7TZF - chains E and R of the 7 polymer chains in the assembly; structure by electron microscopy, 2.40 A resolution.

Chain E:
Molecule: Receptor activity-modifying protein 3
From: Homo sapiens
Reference sequence: O60896 (RAMP3_HUMAN); numbering as in UniProt (aligned over 24-148)
Sequence (149 residues; numbered 0 to 148; the number before each row is that of its first residue; numbering starts at 0):
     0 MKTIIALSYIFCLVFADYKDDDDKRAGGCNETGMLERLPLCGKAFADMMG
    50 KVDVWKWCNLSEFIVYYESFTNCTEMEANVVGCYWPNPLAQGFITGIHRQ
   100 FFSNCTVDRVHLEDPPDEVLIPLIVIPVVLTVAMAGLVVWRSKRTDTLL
Disordered / not traced: 0-29, 144-148
Disulfide bonds: Cys40-Cys72, Cys57-Cys104
Covalently attached groups: N-acetylglucosamine (NAG) linked to Asn71
Differences from the reference sequence: expression tag (0-23)
Curated features (UniProtKB/Swiss-Prot):
  - site (Required for CALCRL interaction): Asp113, Ser141
  - glycosylation (N-linked (GlcNAc...) asparagine): Asn29, Asn58, Asn71, Asn103

Chain R:
Molecule: Calcitonin receptor
From: Homo sapiens
Reference sequence: P30988 (CALCR_HUMAN), isoform P30988-2; residue numbers follow UniProt; this construct covers 25-474
Sequence (501 residues; row label = number of the first residue in the row; numbers below 1 keep their minus sign (Met-7 is residue -7)):
    -7 MKTIIALSYIFCLVFADYKDDDDLEVLFQGPAAFSNQTYPTIEPKPFLYV
    43 VGRKKMMDAQYKCYDRMQQLPAYQGEGPYCNRTWDGWLCWDDTPAGVLSY
    93 QFCPDYFPDFDPSEKVTKYCDEKGVWFKHPENNRTWSNYTMCNAFTPEKL
   143 KNAYVLYYLAIVGHSLSIFTLVISLGIFVFFRSLGCQRVTLHKNMFLTYI
   193 LNSMIIIIHLVEVVPNGELVRRDPVSCKILHFFHQYMMACNYFWMLCEGI
   243 YLHTLIVVAVFTEKQRLRWYYLLGWGFPLVPTTIHAITRAVYFNDNCWLS
   293 VETHLLYIIHGPVMAALVVNFFFLLNIVRVLVTKMRETHEAESHMYLKAV
   343 KATMILVPLLGIQFVVFPWRPSNKMLGKIYDYVMHSLIHFQGFFVATIYC
   393 FCNNEVQTTVKRQWAQFKIQWNQRWGRRPSNRSARAAAAAAEAGDIPIYI
   443 CHQELRNEPANNQGEESAEIIPLNIIEQESSAPAGLEVLFQGPHHHHHHH
   493 H
Disordered / not traced: -7 to 40, 408-493
Disulfide bonds: Cys55-Cys81, Cys72-Cys112, Cys95-Cys134, Cys219-Cys289
Covalently attached groups: N-acetylglucosamine (NAG) linked to Asn73, Asn125, Asn130
Differences from the reference sequence: expression tag (-7 to 24, 475-493); conflict Leu447 (Pro in P30988)
Curated features (UniProtKB/Swiss-Prot):
  - glycosylation (N-linked (GlcNAc...) asparagine): Asn28, Asn73, Asn125, Asn130
  - natural variant: Leu447 (L447P: Probable protective factor against osteoporosis)

How chain E and chain R interact:
Contacting residue pairs - 58 pairs, chain E then chain R:
  Thr70(E) with Gln52(R), hydrogen bond
  Tyr83(E) with Asn124(R), hydrogen bond (side chain-backbone); Arg126(R)
  Trp84(E) with Trp76(R); Gly78(R)
  Pro85(E) with Asp77(R); Arg126(R)
  Gln90(E) with Tyr56(R); Met59(R); Arg74(R); Thr75(R), hydrogen bond; Trp76(R), hydrogen bond (side chain-backbone)
  Ile93(E) with Tyr56(R), hydrophobic
  Thr94(E) with Tyr56(R)
  His97(E) with Tyr53(R); Tyr56(R); Asp57(R), hydrogen bond (side chain-backbone)
  Phe101(E) with Tyr53(R), hydrophobic
  His110(E) with Tyr284(R)
  Leu111(E) with Tyr284(R); Phe285(R); Asn286(R); Asp287(R)
  Glu112(E) with Tyr284(R)
  Asp113(E) with Phe285(R); Thr295(R), hydrogen bond; His296(R), hydrogen bond (side chain-backbone); Leu297(R)
  Pro114(E) with Tyr284(R), hydrophobic; Leu297(R)
  Leu119(E) with His296(R); Leu297(R), hydrophobic
  Leu122(E) with Thr280(R); Ile300(R)
  Ile123(E) with His296(R); Tyr299(R)
  Pro126(E) with Pro304(R), hydrophobic
  Val127(E) with Gly303(R); Pro304(R)
  Leu129(E) with Phe269(R)
  Thr130(E) with Phe235(R); Phe269(R); Pro304(R); Ala308(R)
  Met133(E) with Leu265(R), hydrophobic; Phe269(R), hydrophobic
  Ala134(E) with Ile242(R)
  Leu136(E) with Trp261(R), hydrophobic
  Val137(E) with Ile242(R), hydrophobic; Trp261(R); Tyr262(R), hydrophobic
  Val138(E) with Ile242(R), hydrophobic
  Arg140(E) with Arg258(R); Trp261(R), hydrogen bond (backbone-side chain)
  Ser141(E) with Gln257(R), hydrogen bond; Arg258(R), hydrogen bond (backbone-backbone)
  Lys142(E) with Ala251(R)
  Arg143(E) with Arg258(R)
Also at the interface, not in a pair above, chain E (36 interface residues in all): Tyr66, Glu67, Val106, Asp107, Arg108, Val118
Also at the interface, not in a pair above, chain R (45 interface residues in all): Met49, Lys54, Asn125, Leu238, Thr246, Thr254, Leu264, Ile276, Glu294, Ala307, Phe315

Summary:
36 residues of chain E face 45 of chain R across their interface, with 10 hydrogen bonds. Polar contacts
include Thr70(E)-Gln52(R), Tyr83(E)-Asn124(R) and Gln90(E)-Thr75(R).
Here chain E is Receptor activity-modifying protein 3 and chain R is Calcitonin receptor, both from Homo
sapiens. Entry 7TZF (Human Amylin3 Receptor in complex with Gs and rat amylin peptide) was determined by
electron microscopy together with 7TYF, 7TYH, 7TYI, 7TYL, 7TYN, 7TYO and 3 further entries from the same
study.
